5D0X - chains R and S of the 28 polymer chains in the assembly; structure by X-ray diffraction, 2.60 A resolution.

[Chain R]
Protein: Proteasome subunit alpha type-5
Source organism: Saccharomyces cerevisiae (strain ATCC 204508 / S288c)
Notes: EC 3.4.25.1
UniProtKB: P32379 (PSA5_YEAST); residues -7 to 252 here correspond to UniProt positions 1-260 (UniProt number = residue number + 8)
Chain sequence (260 residues; row label = number of the first residue in the row; numbers below 1 keep their minus sign (Met-7 is residue -7)):
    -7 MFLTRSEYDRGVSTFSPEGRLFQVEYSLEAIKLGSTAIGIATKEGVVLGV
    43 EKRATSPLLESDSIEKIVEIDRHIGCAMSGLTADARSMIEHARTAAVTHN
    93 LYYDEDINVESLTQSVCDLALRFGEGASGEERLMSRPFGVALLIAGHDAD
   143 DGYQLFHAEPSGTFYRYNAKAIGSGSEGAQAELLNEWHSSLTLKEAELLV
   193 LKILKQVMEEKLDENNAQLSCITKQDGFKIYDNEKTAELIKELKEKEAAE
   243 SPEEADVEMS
Unresolved in the structure: -7 to 0, 118-124, 243-252

[Chain S]
Protein: Proteasome subunit alpha type-6
Source organism: Saccharomyces cerevisiae (strain ATCC 204508 / S288c)
Notes: EC 3.4.25.1
UniProtKB: P40302 (PSA6_YEAST); residues 0-233 here correspond to UniProt positions 1-234 (UniProt number = residue number + 1)
Chain sequence (234 residues; each row starts with the number of its first residue; numbering starts at 0):
     0 MFRNNYDGDTVTFSPTGRLFQVEYALEAIKQGSVTVGLRSNTHAVLVALK
    50 RNADELSSYQKKIIKCDEHMGLSLAGLAPDARVLSNYLRQQCNYSSLVFN
   100 RKLAVERAGHLLCDKAQKNTQSYGGRPYGVGLLIIGYDKSGAHLLEFQPS
   150 GNVTELYGTAIGARSQGAKTYLERTLDTFIKIDGNPDELIKAGVEAISQS
   200 LRDESLTVDNLSIAIVGKDTPFTIYDGEAVAKYI
Unresolved in the structure: 0-2
UniProt features mapped onto this chain:
  - modified residue: Ser13 (Phosphoserine)
  - cross-link: Lys190 (Glycyl lysine isopeptide (Lys-Gly) (interchain with G-Cter in ubiquitin))

[Interface between chain R and chain S]
Residue-residue contacts (43):
  Arg2(R) with Gly7(S)
  Ser5(R) with Arg125(S)
  Thr6(R) with Gly7(S); Gln20(S)
  Phe7(R) with Gln20(S), hydrogen bond (backbone-side chain); Tyr23(S); Leu76(S), hydrophobic; Arg125(S); Pro126(S); Gly128(S)
  Ser8(R) with Tyr23(S)
  Pro9(R) with Tyr23(S), hydrophobic; Glu26(S)
  Glu10(R) with Glu26(S); Gln30(S)
  Gly11(R) with Tyr23(S); Ala27(S)
  Leu13(R) with Arg125(S)
  Gln106(R) with Arg81(S), hydrogen bond
  Asp110(R) with Arg81(S), salt bridge
  Leu113(R) with Pro78(S), hydrophobic; Arg125(S)
  Ser153(R) with Pro78(S)
  Gly154(R) with Pro78(S)
  Thr155(R) with Gln59(S)
  Phe156(R) with Gln59(S)
  Tyr157(R) with Arg50(S); Ala52(S); Ser57(S); Gln59(S)
  Arg158(R) with Ser56(S); Ser57(S), hydrogen bond (backbone-backbone)
  Tyr159(R) with Ala52(S); Asp53(S); Leu55(S); Ser56(S)
  Asn160(R) with Leu55(S), hydrogen bond (backbone-backbone)
  Ala161(R) with Leu55(S)
  Gln172(R) with Asp53(S), hydrogen bond; Leu55(S)
  Leu176(R) with Glu54(S); Leu55(S), hydrophobic
  Trp179(R) with Leu55(S), hydrophobic
Interface residues without a listed pair, chain R (27 interface residues in all): Gly3, Glu117, Leu175
Interface residues without a listed pair, chain S (25 interface residues in all): Asp6, Ala24, Asn51, Asp79, Gly123

[Overview]
Chain R and chain S form an interface of 27 and 25 residues respectively; the contacts include 5 hydrogen
bonds and 1 salt bridge. Polar contacts include Asp110(R)-Arg81(S), Phe7(R)-Gln20(S) and Gln106(R)-Arg81(S).
Here chain R is Proteasome subunit alpha type-5 and chain S is Proteasome subunit alpha type-6, both from
Saccharomyces cerevisiae (strain ATCC 204508 / S288c). Entry 5D0X (Yeast 20S proteasome beta5-T1S mutant in
complex with Bortezomib) was determined by X-ray diffraction together with 5CZ4, 5CZ5, 5CZ6, 5CZ7, 5CZ8, 5CZ9
and 16 further entries from the same study.
